Entry 3V5D (X-ray diffraction, 2.00 A resolution); this record covers chains A and B of the 3 polymer chains in the assembly.

== Chain A ==
Molecule: HLA class I histocompatibility antigen, A-2 alpha chain
Source organism: Homo sapiens
Reference sequence: P01892 (1A02_HUMAN); residues 1-275 here correspond to UniProt positions 25-299 (UniProt number = residue number + 24)
Sequence (275 residues; row label = number of the first residue in the row):
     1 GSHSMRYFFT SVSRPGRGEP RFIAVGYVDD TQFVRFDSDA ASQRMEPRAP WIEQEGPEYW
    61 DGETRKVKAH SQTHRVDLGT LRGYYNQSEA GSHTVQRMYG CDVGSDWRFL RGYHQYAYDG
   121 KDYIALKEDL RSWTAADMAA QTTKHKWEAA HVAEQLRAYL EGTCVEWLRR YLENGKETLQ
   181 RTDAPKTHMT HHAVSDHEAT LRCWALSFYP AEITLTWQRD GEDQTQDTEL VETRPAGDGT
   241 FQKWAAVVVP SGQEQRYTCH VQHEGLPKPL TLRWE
Cystine bridges: Cys101-Cys164, Cys203-Cys259

== Chain B ==
Molecule: Beta-2-microglobulin
Source organism: Homo sapiens
Reference sequence: P61769 (B2MG_HUMAN); residues 1-99 here correspond to UniProt positions 21-119 (UniProt number = residue number + 20)
Sequence (100 residues; numbered 0 to 99; the number before each row is that of its first residue; numbering starts at 0):
     0 MIQRTPKIQV YSRHPAENGK SNFLNCYVSG FHPSDIEVDL LKNGERIEKV EHSDLSFSKD
    60 WSFYLLYYTE FTPTEKDEYA CRVNHVTLSQ PKIVKWDRDM
Construct notes: expression tag (0)
Curated features (UniProtKB/Swiss-Prot):
  - modified residue: Gln2 (Pyrrolidone carboxylic acid)
  - glycosylation: Ile1 (N-linked (Glc) (glycation) isoleucine), Lys19 (N-linked (Glc) (glycation) lysine), Lys41 (N-linked (Glc) (glycation) lysine), Lys48 (N-linked (Glc) (glycation) lysine), Lys58 (N-linked (Glc) (glycation) lysine), Lys91 (N-linked (Glc) (glycation) lysine), Lys94 (N-linked (Glc) (glycation) lysine)
Cystine bridges: Cys25-Cys80

== Interface between chain A and chain B ==
Pairs across the interface (58; chain A residue first):
  Phe8(A) with Ser55(B); Phe56(B)
  Phe9(A) with Phe56(B)
  Thr10(A) with Leu54(B); Phe56(B); Phe62(B)
  Val12(A) with Ser33(B)
  Ile23(A) with Leu54(B)
  Val25(A) with Asp53(B); Leu54(B); Ser55(B)
  Tyr27(A) with Ser55(B); Tyr63(B), hydrogen bond
  Gln32(A) with Asp53(B), hydrogen bond
  Arg35(A) with Asp53(B), salt bridge
  Arg48(A) with Asp53(B), salt bridge
  His93(A) with Met0(B)
  Thr94(A) with Phe62(B)
  Gln96(A) with His31(B), hydrogen bond; Phe56(B); Trp60(B), hydrogen bond (side chain-backbone); Phe62(B)
  Arg97(A) with Phe56(B)
  Gln115(A) with Trp60(B)
  Tyr116(A) with Trp60(B)
  Ala117(A) with Trp60(B), hydrophobic
  Asp119(A) with Met0(B); Ile1(B); His31(B)
  Gly120(A) with Ile1(B); His31(B)
  Lys121(A) with Ile1(B)
  Asp122(A) with Trp60(B), hydrogen bond
  Thr190(A) with Asp98(B), hydrogen bond
  His192(A) with Asp98(B), salt bridge
  Arg202(A) with Asp98(B), salt bridge; Met99(B)
  Trp204(A) with Asp98(B), hydrogen bond; Met99(B)
  Leu206(A) with Pro14(B), hydrophobic
  Val231(A) with Gln8(B)
  Glu232(A) with Gln8(B); Ser28(B), hydrogen bond
  Arg234(A) with Gln8(B); Tyr10(B); Met99(B), hydrogen bond (side chain-backbone)
  Pro235(A) with Tyr10(B), hydrogen bond (backbone-side chain); Asn24(B); Tyr26(B)
  Ala236(A) with Arg12(B), hydrogen bond (backbone-side chain); Asn24(B), hydrogen bond (backbone-side chain)
  Gly237(A) with Arg12(B), hydrogen bond (backbone-side chain); Leu65(B)
  Asp238(A) with Arg12(B)
  Gln242(A) with Tyr10(B); Ser11(B), hydrogen bond (side chain-backbone); Arg12(B), hydrogen bond (side chain-backbone)
  Trp244(A) with Met99(B), hydrogen bond (side chain-backbone)
Interface residues without a listed pair, chain A (39 interface residues in all): Ser92, Met98, Glu229, Thr233
Interface residues without a listed pair, chain B (25 interface residues in all): Arg3, Lys6, Arg97

== In short ==
The interface between chain A and chain B involves 39 residues on one side and 25 on the other; the contacts
include 16 hydrogen bonds and 4 salt bridges. Polar contacts include Arg35(A)-Asp53(B), Arg48(A)-Asp53(B) and
His192(A)-Asp98(B).
Chain A is HLA class I histocompatibility antigen, A-2 alpha chain and chain B is Beta-2-microglobulin, both
from Homo sapiens; the structure, HLA-A2.1 kvaelvhfl, was determined by X-ray diffraction.
